Entry 4F7J (X-ray diffraction, 2.60 A resolution); this record covers chains A and B.

Chain A:
Name: Cyclin-dependent kinase 8
Organism: Homo sapiens
Notes: EC 2.7.11.22, 2.7.11.23
Reference sequence: P49336 (CDK8_HUMAN); residue numbers follow UniProt; this construct covers 1-403
Amino-acid sequence (405 residues; numbered -1 to 403; the number before each row is that of its first residue; numbers below 1 keep their minus sign (Asp-1 is residue -1)):
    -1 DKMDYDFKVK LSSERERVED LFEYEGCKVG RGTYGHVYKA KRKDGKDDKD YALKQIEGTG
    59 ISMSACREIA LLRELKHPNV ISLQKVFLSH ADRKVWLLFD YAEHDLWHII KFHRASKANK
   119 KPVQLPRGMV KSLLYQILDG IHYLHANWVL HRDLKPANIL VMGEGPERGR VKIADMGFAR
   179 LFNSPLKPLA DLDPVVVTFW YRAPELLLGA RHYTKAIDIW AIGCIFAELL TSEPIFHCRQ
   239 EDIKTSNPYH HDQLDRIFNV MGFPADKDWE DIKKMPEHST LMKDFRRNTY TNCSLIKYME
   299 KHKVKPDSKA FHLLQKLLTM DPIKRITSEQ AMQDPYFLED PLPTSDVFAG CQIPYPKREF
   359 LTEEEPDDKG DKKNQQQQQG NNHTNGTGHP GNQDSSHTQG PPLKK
Disordered / not traced: -1 to 0, 113-121, 177-194, 239-244, 360-403
Differences from the reference sequence: expression tag (-1 to 0)
Small-molecule neighbours: 0SU (1-[3-tert-butyl-1-(4-methylphenyl)-1H-pyrazol-5-yl]-3-(2-hydroxyethyl)urea): Tyr32, Val35, Lys52, Ser62, Arg65, Glu66, Leu70, Leu73, Val78, Ile79, Phe97, Leu142, Val147, His149, Ile171, Ala172, Asp173, Met174

Chain B:
Name: Cyclin-C
Organism: Homo sapiens
Reference sequence: P24863 (CCNC_HUMAN); residue numbers follow UniProt; this construct covers 1-283
Amino-acid sequence (287 residues; each row starts with the number of its first residue; numbers below 1 keep their minus sign (Asp-3 is residue -3)):
    -3 DDKAMAGNFW QSSHYLQWIL DKQDLLKERQ KDLKFLSEEE YWKLQIFFTN VIQALGEHLK
    57 LRQQVIATAT VYFKRFYARY SLKSIDPVLM APTCVFLASK VEEFGVVSNT RLIAAATSVL
   117 KTRFSYAFPK EFPYRMNHIL ECEFYLLELM DCCLIVYHPY RPLLQYVQDM GQEDMLLPLA
   177 WRIVNDTYRT DLCLLYPPFM IALACLHVAC VVQQKDARQW FAELSVDMEK ILEIIRVILK
   237 LYEQWKNFDE RKEMATILSK MPKPKPPPNS EGEQGPNGSQ NSSYSQS
Disordered / not traced: 265-283
Differences from the reference sequence: expression tag (-3 to 0)
Swiss-Prot annotation at these positions:
  - modified residue: Ser275 (Phosphoserine)

How chain A and chain B interact:
Contacting residue pairs - 60 pairs, chain A then chain B:
  Met1(A) with Ser80(B); Ile81(B), hydrophobic; Glu137(B); Tyr141(B), hydrophobic; Pro260(B); Lys261(B)
  Asp2(A) with Lys79(B); Ser80(B), hydrogen bond (backbone-backbone); Lys259(B); Pro260(B); Lys261(B), hydrogen bond (side chain-backbone)
  Tyr3(A) with Lys261(B), hydrogen bond (backbone-backbone); Pro262(B); Pro263(B), hydrophobic
  Asp4(A) with Lys261(B), salt bridge
  Phe5(A) with Phe72(B), hydrophobic; Tyr76(B), hydrophobic; Ser80(B); Tyr141(B), hydrophobic
  Lys6(A) with Tyr141(B)
  Leu9(A) with Tyr76(B); Tyr141(B), hydrophobic
  Arg13(A) with Glu144(B), salt bridge
  Ile59(A) with Lys96(B), hydrogen bond (backbone-side chain); Glu139(B); Phe140(B), hydrophobic; Leu143(B), hydrophobic
  Met61(A) with Lys96(B); Gly101(B); Val102(B)
  Cys64(A) with Lys96(B); Val97(B), hydrophobic; Leu150(B)
  Ile67(A) with Cys148(B), hydrophobic; Leu150(B), hydrophobic
  Ala68(A) with Leu150(B), hydrophobic; Ile151(B)
  Arg71(A) with Ser9(B); Gln13(B), hydrogen bond; Asp147(B), salt bridge; Cys148(B); Cys149(B), hydrogen bond
  Glu72(A) with Met1(B); Asn4(B); Ser8(B); Ser9(B), hydrogen bond
  Leu73(A) with Met1(B), hydrophobic
  Val84(A) with Cys148(B), hydrophobic
  Leu86(A) with Phe140(B), hydrophobic; Leu143(B), hydrophobic
  Ser87(A) with Phe140(B)
  His88(A) with Phe140(B)
  Arg91(A) with Leu136(B), hydrogen bond (side chain-backbone); Phe140(B)
  Asn145(A) with Ala0(B); Met1(B), hydrogen bond (backbone-backbone); Asn4(B)
  Trp146(A) with Asp-2(B); Lys-1(B)
  Val147(A) with Met1(B), hydrophobic
Other interface residues (no listed pair), chain A (28 interface residues in all): Gly58, Leu69, Lys92, Val93
Other interface residues (no listed pair), chain B (37 interface residues in all): Asp-3, Gln7, Leu93

Summary:
28 residues of chain A and 37 residues of chain B are in contact; the contacts include 9 hydrogen bonds and 3
salt bridges. Polar contacts include Asp4(A)-Lys261(B), Arg13(A)-Glu144(B) and Arg71(A)-Asp147(B). Ligands of
chain A: compound 0SU.
Chain A is Cyclin-dependent kinase 8 and chain B is Cyclin-C, both from Homo sapiens; the structure, Crystal
structure of human CDK8/CYCC in complex with compound 3
(1-[3-tert-butyl-1-(4-methylphenyl)-1H-pyrazol-5-yl]-3-(2-hydroxyethyl)urea), was determined by X-ray
diffraction together with 4F6S, 4F6U, 4F6W, 4F70, 4F7L, 4F7N, 4F7S and 4G6L from the same study.
